1K6N - chains M and H of the 3 polymer chains in the assembly; structure by X-ray diffraction, 3.10 A resolution.

Chain M:
Name: Photosynthetic reaction center M subunit
Organism: Rhodobacter sphaeroides
UniProt: P02953 (RCEM_RHOSH); numbering as in UniProt (aligned over 1-307)
Sequence (314 residues; each row starts with the number of its first residue):
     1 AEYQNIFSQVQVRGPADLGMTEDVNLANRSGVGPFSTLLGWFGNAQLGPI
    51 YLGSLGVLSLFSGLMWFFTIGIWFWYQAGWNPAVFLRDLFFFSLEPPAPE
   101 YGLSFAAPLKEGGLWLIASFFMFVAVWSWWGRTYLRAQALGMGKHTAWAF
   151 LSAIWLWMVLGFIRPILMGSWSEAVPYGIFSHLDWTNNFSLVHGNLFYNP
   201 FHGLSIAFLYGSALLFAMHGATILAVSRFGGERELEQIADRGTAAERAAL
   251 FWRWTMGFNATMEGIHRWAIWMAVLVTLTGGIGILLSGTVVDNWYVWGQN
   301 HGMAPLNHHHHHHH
Not modelled in the structure: 303-314
Sequence notes: expression tag (308-314)
Bound ions: bacteriochlorophyll a Mg site 1 near His182 (its only coordinating residue here); bacteriochlorophyll a Mg site 2 near His202 (its only coordinating residue here); Fe ion: His219, Glu234, His266 (shared with 2 residues of chain L)
Small-molecule neighbours:
  - bacteriochlorophyll a (BCL), molecule 1: Trp66, Phe67, Leu89, Met122, Trp157, Leu160, Val175, Ile179, His182, Leu183, Trp185, Thr186
  - bacteriochlorophyll a (BCL), molecule 2: Trp66, Met122, Val126, Ala153, Leu156, Trp157, Leu160, Trp185, Thr186, Asn187, Phe189, Ser190, Asn195, Leu196, Phe197, His202, Ser205, Ile206, Leu209, Tyr210, Val276, Thr277, Gly280, Gly281, Ile284
  - bacteriochlorophyll a (BCL), molecule 3: Phe197, Gly203, Ile206, Ala207, Tyr210, Gly211, Leu214
  - bacteriopheophytin a (BPH), molecule 1: Ser59, Leu60, Gly63, Leu64, Phe67, Ala125, Val126, Trp129, Thr133, Thr146, Ala149, Phe150, Ser152, Ala153, Ala273, Val274, Thr277
  - bacteriopheophytin a (BPH), molecule 2: Tyr210, Ala213, Leu214, Ala217, Met218, Trp252, Thr255, Met256
  - speroidenone (SPN): Trp66, Phe67, Phe68, Ile70, Gly71, Ile72, Phe74, Trp75, Phe85, Leu89, Phe105, Trp115, Leu116, Ser119, Phe120, Met122, Phe123, Trp157, Met158, Leu160, Gly161, Phe162, Trp171, Val175, Tyr177, Gly178, Ile179, His182
  - ubiquinone-10 (U10): Leu214, Leu215, Met218, His219, Thr222, Ile223, Ala245, Ala248, Ala249, Trp252, Met256, Phe258, Asn259, Ala260, Thr261, Met262, Ile265, Trp268, Met272

Chain H:
Name: Photosynthetic reaction center H subunit
Organism: Rhodobacter sphaeroides
UniProt: P11846 (RCEH_RHOSH); numbering as in UniProt (aligned over 1-260)
Sequence (260 residues; row label = number of the first residue in the row):
     1 MVGVTAFGNFDLASLAIYSFWIFLAGLIYYLQTENMREGYPLENEDGTPA
    51 ANQGPFPLPKPKTFILPHGRGTLTVPGPESEDRPIALARTAVSEGFPHAP
   101 TGDPMKDGVGPASWVARRDLPELDGHGHNKIKPMKAAAGFHVSAGKNPIG
   151 LPVRGCDLEIAGKVVDIWVDIPEQMARFLEVELKDGSTRLLPMQMVKVQS
   201 NRVHVNALSSDLFAGIPTIKSPTEVTLLEEDKICGYVAGGLMYAAPKRKS
   251 VVAAMLAEYA
Not modelled in the structure: 1-10, 251-260

How chain M and chain H interact:
Pairs across the interface (103):
  Ala1(M) - Lys197(H)
  Tyr3(M) - Gln194(H)
  Asn5(M) - Gln194(H)
  Gln9(M) - Met193(H)  hydrogen bond (side chain-backbone)
  Gln9(M) - Val196(H)  hydrogen bond (side chain-backbone)
  Gln9(M) - Lys197(H)
  Gln9(M) - Val198(H)  hydrogen bond (side chain-backbone)
  Val10(M) - Val142(H)  hydrophobic
  Val10(M) - Ala144(H)
  Val10(M) - Lys146(H)
  Gln11(M) - Val142(H)
  Gln11(M) - Ser143(H)  hydrogen bond (backbone-backbone)
  Gln11(M) - Ala144(H)  hydrogen bond (backbone-backbone)
  Val12(M) - Phe140(H)  hydrophobic
  Val12(M) - His141(H)
  Val12(M) - Ser143(H)
  Val12(M) - Val169(H)  hydrophobic
  Val12(M) - Gln174(H)
  Arg13(M) - Gly139(H)
  Arg13(M) - Phe140(H)
  Arg13(M) - His141(H)  hydrogen bond (backbone-backbone)
  Arg13(M) - Ser143(H)
  Arg13(M) - Gln174(H)
  Gly14(M) - Gly139(H)
  Gly14(M) - Phe140(H)
  Gly14(M) - Gln174(H)  hydrogen bond (backbone-side chain)
  Pro15(M) - Ala138(H)
  Pro15(M) - Gly139(H)
  Pro15(M) - Phe140(H)
  Pro15(M) - Gln174(H)  hydrogen bond (backbone-side chain)
  Met20(M) - Gly125(H)
  Met20(M) - His126(H)
  Thr37(M) - Ala144(H)
  Trp41(M) - Ala144(H)  hydrophobic
  Trp41(M) - Gly145(H)
  Asn44(M) - Glu173(H)
  Phe201(M) - Ala16(H)
  Phe201(M) - Ile17(H)  hydrophobic
  Leu204(M) - Ile17(H)  hydrophobic
  Leu204(M) - Trp21(H)  hydrophobic
  Ser227(M) - Gln194(H)
  Arg228(M) - Gln194(H)
  Arg228(M) - Met195(H)
  Arg228(M) - Cys234(H)  hydrogen bond (backbone-side chain)
  Arg228(M) - Leu241(H)
  Phe229(M) - Cys234(H)  hydrophobic
  Phe229(M) - Ala238(H)  hydrophobic
  Glu232(M) - Met175(H)
  Glu232(M) - Arg177(H)  salt bridge
  Arg233(M) - Glu122(H)  salt bridge
  Arg233(M) - Ile131(H)
  Arg233(M) - Arg177(H)
  Arg233(M) - Leu227(H)
  Arg233(M) - Glu230(H)  salt bridge
  Glu236(M) - Arg117(H)  hydrogen bond (backbone-side chain)
  Glu236(M) - Glu122(H)
  Glu236(M) - Leu227(H)
  Gln237(M) - Arg117(H)
  Ile238(M) - Leu73(H)
  Ala239(M) - Leu73(H)
  Asp240(M) - Arg117(H)  hydrogen bond (backbone-side chain)
  Asp240(M) - Arg118(H)  hydrogen bond (side chain-backbone)
  Asp240(M) - Leu227(H)
  Arg241(M) - Glu38(H)  salt bridge
  Arg241(M) - Glu79(H)  salt bridge
  Arg241(M) - Val115(H)
  Arg241(M) - Arg117(H)
  Gly242(M) - Val115(H)
  Gly242(M) - Arg117(H)
  Gly242(M) - Asp231(H)
  Thr243(M) - Ser113(H)
  Thr243(M) - Val115(H)
  Thr243(M) - Asp231(H)  hydrogen bond (backbone-side chain)
  Glu246(M) - Val115(H)
  Arg247(M) - Pro111(H)  hydrogen bond (side chain-backbone)
  Arg247(M) - Ala112(H)
  Arg247(M) - Ser113(H)  hydrogen bond (side chain-backbone)
  Arg247(M) - Gly235(H)
  Arg253(M) - Leu42(H)
  Phe258(M) - Gln32(H)
  Asn259(M) - Asn35(H)
  Ala260(M) - Asn35(H)
  Thr261(M) - Glu34(H)
  Thr261(M) - Asn35(H)  hydrogen bond (backbone-side chain)
  Thr261(M) - Glu38(H)
  Glu263(M) - Lys62(H)  salt bridge
  Glu263(M) - Phe64(H)
  Gly264(M) - Asn35(H)
  Ile265(M) - Asn35(H)  hydrogen bond (backbone-side chain)
  Arg267(M) - Tyr30(H)  hydrogen bond
  Arg267(M) - Leu31(H)
  Arg267(M) - Lys62(H)
  Trp268(M) - Leu31(H)  hydrophobic
  Trp268(M) - Asn35(H)
  Trp271(M) - Leu31(H)
  Thr279(M) - Phe20(H)
  Val290(M) - Leu12(H)  hydrophobic
  Val291(M) - Ala13(H)  hydrophobic
  Trp297(M) - Asp11(H)  hydrogen bond
  Trp297(M) - Ala13(H)
  Trp297(M) - Ser14(H)
  His301(M) - Ser14(H)  hydrogen bond (backbone-side chain)
  Gly302(M) - Asp11(H)
Interface residues without a listed pair, chain M (55 interface residues in all): Glu2, Asp17, Phe35, Pro200, Phe208, Leu275, Leu286
Interface residues without a listed pair, chain H (70 interface residues in all): Phe23, Leu24, Leu27, Ile28, Arg37, Gly39, Leu66, Gly110, Lys130, Met134, Pro148, Pro172, Ala176, Pro192

Overview:
The interface between chain M and chain H involves 55 residues on one side and 70 on the other, with 20
hydrogen bonds and 6 salt bridges. Polar contacts include Glu232(M)-Arg177(H), Arg233(M)-Glu122(H) and
Arg233(M)-Glu230(H).
Here chain M is Photosynthetic reaction center M subunit and chain H is Photosynthetic reaction center H
subunit, both from Rhodobacter sphaeroides. Entry 1K6N (E(L212)A,D(L213)A Double Mutant Structure of
Photosynthetic Reaction Center from Rhodobacter Sphaeroides) was determined by X-ray diffraction, deposited
together with 1K6L.
